PDB entry 6DVE | X-ray diffraction, 3.81 A resolution | chains A and B of the 8 polymer chains in the assembly

Chain A (and B):
Protein: DNA-directed RNA polymerase subunit alpha
From: Mycobacterium tuberculosis (strain ATCC 25618 / H37Rv)
Notes: EC 2.7.7.6; chain B of this document is another copy of the same molecule, construct and numbering; everything in this record applies to it too
UniProtKB: P9WGZ1 (RPOA_MYCTU); residue numbers follow UniProt; this construct covers 1-347
Sequence (359 residues; row label = number of the first residue in the row; numbers below 1 keep their minus sign (Met-11 is residue -11)):
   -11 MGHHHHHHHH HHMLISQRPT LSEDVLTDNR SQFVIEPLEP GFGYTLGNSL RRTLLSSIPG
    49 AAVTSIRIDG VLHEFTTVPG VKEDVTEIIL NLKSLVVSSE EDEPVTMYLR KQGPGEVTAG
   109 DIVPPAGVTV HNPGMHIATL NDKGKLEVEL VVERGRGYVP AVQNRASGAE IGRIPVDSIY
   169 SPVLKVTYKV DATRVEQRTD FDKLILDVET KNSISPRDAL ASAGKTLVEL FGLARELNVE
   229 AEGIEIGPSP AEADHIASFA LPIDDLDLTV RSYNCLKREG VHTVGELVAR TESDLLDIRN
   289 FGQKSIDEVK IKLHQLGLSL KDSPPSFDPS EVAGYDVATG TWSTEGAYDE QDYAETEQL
Disordered / not traced: -11 to 1, 227-347 (chain B: -11 to 0, 233-347)
Sequence notes: initiating methionine (-11); expression tag (-10 to 0)

How chain A and chain B interact:
Residue-residue contacts (65):
  Leu2(A) with Arg142(B); Gly143(B); Tyr168(B), hydrophobic
  Ser4(A) with Arg144(B)
  Arg6(A) with Glu217(B), salt bridge
  Pro7(A) with Leu218(B), hydrophobic; Leu221(B)
  Leu9(A) with Leu221(B); Ala222(B), hydrophobic; Leu225(B), hydrophobic
  Leu26(A) with Leu218(B), hydrophobic
  Glu27(A) with Ser44(B); Arg144(B), salt bridge
  Gly29(A) with Arg40(B), hydrogen bond (backbone-side chain)
  Phe30(A) with Arg40(B); Thr41(B); Leu218(B), hydrophobic
  Thr33(A) with Asn36(B); Ser37(B)
  Leu34(A) with Leu218(B), hydrophobic; Phe219(B), hydrophobic
  Ser37(A) with Thr33(B), hydrogen bond (side chain-backbone); Ser37(B), hydrogen bond
  Leu38(A) with Phe219(B), hydrophobic
  Arg40(A) with Gly29(B), hydrogen bond (side chain-backbone); Tyr32(B); Thr33(B)
  Thr41(A) with Phe30(B)
  Ser45(A) with Phe30(B)
  Pro47(A) with Met1(B), hydrophobic
  Arg144(A) with Leu2(B), hydrogen bond (side chain-backbone); Glu27(B), salt bridge
  Glu184(A) with Gln151(B)
  Gln185(A) with Gln151(B), hydrogen bond (backbone-side chain)
  Arg205(A) with Leu225(B), hydrogen bond (side chain-backbone)
  Asp206(A) with Asn226(B), hydrogen bond; Glu228(B)
  Leu208(A) with Ala222(B), hydrophobic; Leu225(B), hydrophobic
  Ala209(A) with Ala222(B); Asn226(B)
  Ser210(A) with Ala229(B); Glu230(B)
  Gly212(A) with Phe219(B)
  Lys213(A) with Glu228(B)
  Thr214(A) with Glu230(B), hydrogen bond
  Leu215(A) with Phe219(B), hydrophobic
  Val216(A) with Val216(B); Phe219(B); Gly220(B)
  Glu217(A) with Ile232(B)
  Leu218(A) with Phe30(B), hydrophobic; Leu34(B), hydrophobic
  Phe219(A) with Leu34(B), hydrophobic; Ser37(B); Leu38(B), hydrophobic; Leu215(B), hydrophobic; Phe219(B), hydrophobic
  Gly220(A) with Val216(B)
  Leu221(A) with Pro7(B); Leu9(B)
  Ala222(A) with Leu9(B), hydrophobic; Leu208(B), hydrophobic; Ala209(B)
  Asn226(A) with Glu11(B)
Other interface residues (no listed pair), chain A (45 interface residues in all): Ile3, Thr8, Phe21, Ile202, Ala207, Arg223, Glu224, Leu225
Other interface residues (no listed pair), chain B (45 interface residues in all): Ser4, Ile23, Leu26, Arg153, Gly212, Arg223, Val227

Summary:
The chain A/chain B interface involves 45 residues from each chain; the contacts include 9 hydrogen bonds and
3 salt bridges. Polar contacts include Arg6(A)-Glu217(B), Glu27(A)-Arg144(B) and Gly29(A)-Arg40(B).
Chain A and chain B are both DNA-directed RNA polymerase subunit alpha (Mycobacterium tuberculosis (strain
ATCC 25618 / H37Rv)); the structure, Crystal structure of Mycobacterium tuberculosis transcription initiation
complex(ECF selenomethionine-labelled sigma factor L) with 6 nt spacer, was determined by X-ray diffraction
(same publication as 6DV9, 6DVB, 6DVC and 6DVD).
